PDB entry 3ZIA | X-ray diffraction, 2.50 A resolution | chains Q and R of the 10 polymer chains in the assembly

Chain Q:
Protein: ATP synthase subunit gamma, mitochondrial
Source organism: Saccharomyces cerevisiae
UniProt: P38077 (ATPG_YEAST); residues 1-278 here correspond to UniProt positions 34-311 (UniProt number = residue number + 33)
Amino-acid sequence (278 residues; each row starts with the number of its first residue):
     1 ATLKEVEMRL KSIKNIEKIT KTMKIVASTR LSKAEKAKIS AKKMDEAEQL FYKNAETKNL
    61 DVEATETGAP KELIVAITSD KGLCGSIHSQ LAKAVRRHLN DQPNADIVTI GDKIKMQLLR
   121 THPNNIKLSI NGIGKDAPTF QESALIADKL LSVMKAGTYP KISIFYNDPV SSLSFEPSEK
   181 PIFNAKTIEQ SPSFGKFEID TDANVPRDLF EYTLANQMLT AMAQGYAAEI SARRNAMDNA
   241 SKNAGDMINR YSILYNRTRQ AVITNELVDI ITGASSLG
Not modelled in the structure: 60-70, 277-278

Chain R:
Protein: ATP synthase subunit delta, mitochondrial
Source organism: Saccharomyces cerevisiae
UniProt: Q12165 (ATPD_YEAST); residues 1-138 here correspond to UniProt positions 23-160 (UniProt number = residue number + 22)
Amino-acid sequence (138 residues; row label = number of the first residue in the row):
     1 AEAAAASSGL KLQFALPHET LYSGSEVTQV NLPAKSGRIG VLANHVPTVE QLLPGVVEVM
    61 EGSNSKKFFI SGGFATVQPD SQLCVTAIEA FPLESFSQEN IKNLLAEAKK NVSSSDAREA
   121 AEAAIQVEVL ENLQSVLK
Not modelled in the structure: 1-10, 24-26, 138

Chain Q / chain R interface:
Residue-residue contacts (38):
  Ser40(Q) - Leu16(R)
  Ser40(Q) - Pro17(R)
  Ser40(Q) - His18(R)  hydrogen bond (side chain-backbone)
  Ser40(Q) - Glu19(R)
  Ser40(Q) - Thr20(R)
  Ala41(Q) - Pro17(R)
  Lys43(Q) - Thr20(R)
  Lys43(Q) - Ser23(R)
  Met44(Q) - Ala15(R)
  Met44(Q) - Leu16(R)
  Met44(Q) - Pro17(R)
  Met44(Q) - Thr86(R)
  Ala47(Q) - Gln13(R)
  Glu48(Q) - Thr86(R)
  Leu50(Q) - Gln78(R)
  Phe51(Q) - Gln78(R)
  Asn54(Q) - Gln78(R)  hydrogen bond
  Phe140(Q) - Ile88(R)  hydrophobic
  Asp148(Q) - Arg118(R)  salt bridge
  Lys196(Q) - Pro47(R)
  Phe197(Q) - Pro47(R)
  Phe197(Q) - Val49(R)  hydrophobic
  Phe197(Q) - Val77(R)
  Phe197(Q) - Gln78(R)
  Phe197(Q) - Pro79(R)
  Glu198(Q) - Pro47(R)  hydrogen bond (backbone-backbone)
  Glu198(Q) - Thr48(R)
  Glu198(Q) - Val49(R)
  Ala203(Q) - Lys35(R)
  Asn204(Q) - Gln51(R)
  Val205(Q) - Gln51(R)
  Asp208(Q) - Gln51(R)  hydrogen bond
  Asp208(Q) - Phe74(R)
  Leu209(Q) - Phe74(R)
  Tyr212(Q) - Gly73(R)
  Tyr212(Q) - Phe74(R)  hydrophobic
  Tyr212(Q) - Thr86(R)  hydrogen bond
  Leu219(Q) - Pro17(R)  hydrophobic
Interface residues without a listed pair, chain Q (25 interface residues in all): Ala37, Lys149, Ile199, Asp200
Interface residues without a listed pair, chain R (25 interface residues in all): Ser36, Gln82, Cys84, Ala87

Summary:
Chain Q and chain R each contribute 25 residues to their interface; the contacts include 5 hydrogen bonds and
1 salt bridge. Polar pairs include Asp148(Q)-Arg118(R), Ser40(Q)-His18(R) and Asn54(Q)-Gln78(R).
Here chain Q is ATP synthase subunit gamma, mitochondrial and chain R is ATP synthase subunit delta,
mitochondrial, both from Saccharomyces cerevisiae. Entry 3ZIA (The structure of F1-ATPase from Saccharomyces
cerevisiae inhibited by its regulatory protein IF1) was determined by X-ray diffraction.
